PDB entry 8Q6O | electron microscopy, 3.14 A resolution | chains Q and R of the 24 polymer chains in the assembly

Chain Q:
Name: DNA replication complex GINS protein SLD5
Organism: Xenopus laevis
Reference sequence: Q7ZT48 (SLD5_XENLA); residues 1-221 here = UniProt positions 1-221
Sequence (221 residues; row label = number of the first residue in the row):
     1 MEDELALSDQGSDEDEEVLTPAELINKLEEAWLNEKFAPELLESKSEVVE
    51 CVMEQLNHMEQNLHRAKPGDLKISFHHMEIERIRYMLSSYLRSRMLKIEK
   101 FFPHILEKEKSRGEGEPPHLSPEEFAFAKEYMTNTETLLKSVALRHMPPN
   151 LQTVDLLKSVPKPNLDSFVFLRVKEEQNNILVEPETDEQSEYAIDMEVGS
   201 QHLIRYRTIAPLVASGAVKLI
Not modelled in the structure: 1-18

Chain R:
Name: Protein downstream neighbor of son homolog
Organism: Xenopus laevis
Reference sequence: Q5U4U4 (DONS_XENLA); residues 1-579 here = UniProt positions 1-579
Sequence (579 residues; each row starts with the number of its first residue):
     1 MAELLPGYSPSFKKPSEILRLSRRRSRSEASKTGLSPFSPGDVIKRVPGL
    51 RPFSPGPNKGAGVKRRNPFASLENTVCSPVKRRAETVAEYGAASLEPRAL
   101 SAVRPSCLGQDSPEPPQFNSVEDVIWGDPLAADADPLVKTESPEKPAPAC
   151 EIPKGSVTFPADWSLKTRLLFTSSHSFSWADHLKAQEEAQGLVMQCRATA
   201 VNLPHSIQEPKLSTDLRCAFQQSLVHWIHPSLPWVQLFPRIGVDRKMAGK
   251 NTPWSQDESLQQVLMSEWALSFTSLYNLLKAKLCPYFYVCTYQFTVLFRA
   301 AGLAGSDVITAVMSPTTRGLREAMKNEGITFSQPLVEDDTGKKQKKPEAA
   351 SQGDINPEKENGTAEADEASDESDEDESFSWLEEMGVEDKIKKPDSISIK
   401 LRKEKNEVKLDHKPESVVLVKGTNTFTLLNFLINCKSIVAAAGLQAGLPP
   451 TLLSPVAFRGATMHALKARSVNVKTRVNSGYKDQFSLEITGPIMPHSLHS
   501 LTMLLQSAQRGSFSAGLYTHEPTAVFNTPIHSQAVKEISADLQNCGLHPC
   551 TVEQLTQVNELGKLSLRHLEMTDYRYTWK
Not modelled in the structure: 1-5, 23-154, 336-394, 472-484, 532-540
Reported in the primary citation:
  - mutagenesis - W234L/M463T: decreased binding to homodimerization
  - mutagenesis - D374A/E377A/W381A/S437A: abolished growth

Chain Q / chain R interface:
Contacting residue pairs - 24 pairs, chain Q then chain R:
  L19(Q) - L19(R)
  E54(Q) - I18(R)
  E54(Q) - S22(R)
  Q55(Q) - P15(R)
  Q55(Q) - L19(R)
  H58(Q) - I18(R)
  N62(Q) - S11(R)
  N62(Q) - F12(R)
  N62(Q) - K13(R)  hydrogen bond (side chain-backbone)
  R65(Q) - S9(R)  hydrogen bond
  R65(Q) - P10(R)
  R65(Q) - S11(R)
  A66(Q) - S9(R)
  K72(Q) - Y8(R)
  H76(Q) - Y8(R)  hydrogen bond
  N179(Q) - R469(R)  hydrogen bond
  N179(Q) - V471(R)
  P184(Q) - Y518(R)  hydrogen bond (backbone-side chain)
  D187(Q) - Y518(R)
  D187(Q) - T519(R)
  E188(Q) - R245(R)  salt bridge
  Y192(Q) - R168(R)
  Y192(Q) - E488(R)  hydrogen bond
  Y192(Q) - T490(R)
Also at the interface, not in a pair above, chain Q (20 interface residues in all): T20, P21, C51, K67, L181, T186
Also at the interface, not in a pair above, chain R (20 interface residues in all): S16, T167

In short:
Chain Q and chain R each contribute 20 residues to their interface, with 6 hydrogen bonds and 1 salt bridge.
Polar pairs include E188(Q)-R245(R), N62(Q)-K13(R) and R65(Q)-S9(R). The paper reports that W234L/M463T of
chain R reduce binding to homodimerization; D374A/E377A/W381A/S437A of chain R abolish growth.
Here chain Q is DNA replication complex GINS protein SLD5 and chain R is Protein downstream neighbor of son
homolog, both from Xenopus laevis. Entry 8Q6O (X. laevis CMG dimer bound to dimeric DONSON - without ATPase)
was determined by electron microscopy (same publication as 8Q6P).
